7BGL - chains B and Z of the 78 polymer chains in the assembly; structure by electron microscopy, 2.20 A resolution.

== Chain B (and Z) ==
Protein: Flagellar L-ring protein
Organism: Salmonella typhimurium (strain LT2 / SGSC1412 / ATCC 700720)
Notes: chain Z of this document is another copy of the same molecule, construct and numbering; everything in this record applies to it too
UniProtKB: P0A1N8 (FLGH_SALTY); residue numbers follow UniProt; this construct covers 1-232
Chain sequence (232 residues; each row starts with the number of its first residue):
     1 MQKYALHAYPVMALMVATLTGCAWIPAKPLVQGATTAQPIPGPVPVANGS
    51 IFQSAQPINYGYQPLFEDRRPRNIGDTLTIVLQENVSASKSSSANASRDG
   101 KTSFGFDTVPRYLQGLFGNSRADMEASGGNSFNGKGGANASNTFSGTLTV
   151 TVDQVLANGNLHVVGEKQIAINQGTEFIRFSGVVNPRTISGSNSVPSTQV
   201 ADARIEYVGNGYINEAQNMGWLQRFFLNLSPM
Disordered / not traced: 1-21
Ligand contacts:
  - TQN ([(3R)-1-[[(2R,3R,4R,5S,6R)-6-[[(2R,3R,4R,5S,6R)-3-[[(3R)-3-dodecanoyloxytetradecanoyl]amino]-6-(hydroxymethyl)-5-phosphonooxy-4-[(3R)-3-tetradecanoyloxytetradecanoyl]oxy-oxan-2-yl]oxymethyl]-5-oxidanyl-4-[(3R)-3-oxidanyltetradecanoyl]oxy-2-phosphonooxy-oxan-3-yl]amino]-1-oxidanylidene-tetradecan-3-yl] hexadecanoate), molecule 1: Tyr112, Gly115, Leu116, Phe117, Arg121, Ala122
  - TQN, molecule 2: Phe225, Phe226, Leu229, Pro231
Curated features (UniProtKB/Swiss-Prot):
  - lipidation: Cys22 (N-palmitoyl cysteine)

== How chain B and chain Z interact ==
Residue-residue contacts (44):
  Ala88(B) with Ile171(Z), hydrophobic
  Ser89(B) with Ile171(Z)
  Lys90(B) with Ile171(Z); Asn172(Z), hydrogen bond (side chain-backbone); Gln173(Z); Gly174(Z); Glu176(Z); Ile213(Z)
  Ser92(B) with Gln217(Z)
  Ser93(B) with Gln217(Z)
  Ala96(B) with Met219(Z), hydrophobic
  Arg98(B) with Phe226(Z); Leu227(Z), hydrogen bond (side chain-backbone); Ser230(Z), hydrogen bond (side chain-backbone); Met232(Z), hydrogen bond (side chain-backbone)
  Thr102(B) with Met232(Z)
  Ala126(B) with Met232(Z), hydrophobic
  Gly128(B) with Met232(Z)
  Asn130(B) with Gln223(Z), hydrogen bond; Leu227(Z)
  Ser131(B) with Gln223(Z), hydrogen bond (backbone-side chain)
  Phe132(B) with Ala216(Z); Gln217(Z); Asn218(Z); Met219(Z), hydrophobic; Gln223(Z)
  Gly134(B) with Ala216(Z); Gln217(Z)
  Lys135(B) with Ala216(Z); Gln217(Z)
  Gly136(B) with Ile213(Z); Gln217(Z)
  Gly137(B) with Ile213(Z)
  Ala138(B) with Asn172(Z); Ile213(Z), hydrophobic
  Asn139(B) with Asn172(Z)
  Leu156(B) with Pro39(Z), hydrophobic
  Ala157(B) with Pro39(Z); Ile40(Z); Pro41(Z), hydrophobic
  Asn158(B) with Pro39(Z)
  Asp202(B) with Thr36(Z)
  Asn228(B) with Cys22(Z); Trp24(Z)
Interface residues without a listed pair, chain B (31 interface residues in all): Ala94, Gly100, Ser127, Gly129, Ala140, Arg204, Arg224
Interface residues without a listed pair, chain Z (23 interface residues in all): Thr35, Gln38

== In short ==
Chain B and chain Z form an interface of 31 and 23 residues respectively; the contacts include 6 hydrogen
bonds. Polar pairs include Lys90(B)-Asn172(Z), Arg98(B)-Leu227(Z) and Arg98(B)-Ser230(Z). Ligands of chain B:
compound TQN.
Both chains are Flagellar L-ring protein (Salmonella typhimurium (strain LT2 / SGSC1412 / ATCC 700720)). Entry
7BGL (Salmonella LP ring 26 mer refined in C26 map) was determined by electron microscopy together with 7BHQ,
7BIN, 7BJ2, 7BK0 and 7NVG from the same study.
